Entry 9G6V (electron microscopy, 2.90 A resolution); this record covers chains 3 and Q of the 20 polymer chains in the assembly.

Chain 3:
Molecule: Genome polyprotein
Organism: Foot-and-mouth disease virus SAT 2
UniProt: Q719N0 (Q719N0_FMDS2); residues 1-222 here correspond to UniProt positions 504-725 (UniProt number = residue number + 503)
Sequence (222 residues; each row starts with the number of its first residue):
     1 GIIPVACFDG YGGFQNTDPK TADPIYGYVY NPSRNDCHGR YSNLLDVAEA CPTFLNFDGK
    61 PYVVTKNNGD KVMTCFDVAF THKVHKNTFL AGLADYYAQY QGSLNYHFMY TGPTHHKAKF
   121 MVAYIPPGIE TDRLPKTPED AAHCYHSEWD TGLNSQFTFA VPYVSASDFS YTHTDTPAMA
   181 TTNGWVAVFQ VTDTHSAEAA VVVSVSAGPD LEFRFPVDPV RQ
Not modelled in the structure: 128-133, 222

Chain Q:
Molecule: Fab117 Heavy Chain
Organism: Bos taurus
Sequence (308 residues; row label = number of the first residue in the row; numbers below 1 keep their minus sign (Met-27 is residue -27)):
   -27 MGILPSPGMP ALLSLVSLLS VLLMGCVAQV QLRESGPSLV KPSQTLSLTC TASGFSLSDK
    33 AVGWVRQAPG KALEWLGSVD SGGNTGYNPG LKSRLSITKD NSKSQVSLSV SSVTTEDSAT
    93 YYCTTVLQQT TKKENNCPDG YSCGYRCRSG WGCSGDECCG RRGGGWGSIE LIACCSSTYI
   153 HEFHVDAWGQ GLLVTVSSAS TTAPKVYPLS SCCGDKSSST VTLGCLVSSY MPEPVTVTWN
   213 SGALKSGVHT FPAVLQSSGL YSLSSMVTVP GSTSGTQTFT CNVAHPASST KVDKAVDPRC
   273 GKHHHHHH
Not modelled in the structure: -27 to 105, 150-280
Cystine bridges: Cys109-Cys131, Cys115-Cys147, Cys119-Cys130, Cys125-Cys146

Interface between chain 3 and chain Q:
Pairs across the interface - 12 pairs, chain 3 then chain Q:
  Gly39(3) - Trp138(Q)  hydrogen bond (backbone-side chain)
  Arg40(3) - Trp138(Q)
  Tyr41(3) - Trp138(Q)  hydrophobic
  Asp46(3) - Trp138(Q)
  Val47(3) - Trp138(Q)  hydrophobic
  Ala50(3) - Arg134(Q)
  Ala50(3) - Gly137(Q)
  Ala50(3) - Trp138(Q)  hydrophobic
  Cys51(3) - Gly137(Q)  hydrogen bond (side chain-backbone)
  Cys51(3) - Trp138(Q)  hydrophobic
  Asn154(3) - Asp111(Q)  hydrogen bond
  Gln156(3) - Arg133(Q)  hydrogen bond

In short:
Chain 3 and chain Q form an interface of 9 and 5 residues respectively, with 4 hydrogen bonds. Among the polar
pairs are Gly39(3)-Trp138(Q), Cys51(3)-Gly137(Q) and Asn154(3)-Asp111(Q).
Here chain 3 is Genome polyprotein (Foot-and-mouth disease virus SAT 2) and chain Q is Fab117 Heavy Chain (Bos
taurus). Entry 9G6V (Dissociated FMDV SAT2 Pentamer in complex with ultralong Fab117) was determined by
electron microscopy.
